Entry 1JZK (X-ray diffraction, 2.20 A resolution); this record covers chains A and B.

Chain A (and B):
Name: Globin I - ark shell
Organism: Scapharca inaequivalvis
Notes: chain B of this document is another copy of the same molecule, construct and numbering; everything in this record applies to it too
UniProtKB: P02213 (GLB1_SCAIN); numbering as in UniProt (aligned over 1-146)
Chain sequence (146 residues; each row starts with the number of its first residue):
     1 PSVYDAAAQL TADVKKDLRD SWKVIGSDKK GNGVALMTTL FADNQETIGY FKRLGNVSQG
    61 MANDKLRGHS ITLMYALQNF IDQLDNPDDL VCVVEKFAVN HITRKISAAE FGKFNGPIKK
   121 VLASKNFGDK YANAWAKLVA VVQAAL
Disordered / not traced: 1
Sequence notes: engineered mutation Phe-114 (Ile in P02213)
UniProt features mapped onto this chain:
  - binding site (heme b): His-101
Ion coordination: heme Fe near His-101 (its only coordinating residue here)
Residues lining bound ligands: heme (HEM): Thr-47, Tyr-50, Phe-51, Arg-53, Leu-54, His-69, Thr-72, Leu-73, Ala-76, Leu-77, Phe-97, Asn-100, His-101, Arg-104, Ile-106, Glu-110, Phe-111, Phe-114

Chain A / chain B interface:
Pairs across the interface - 37 pairs, chain A then chain B:
  Lys-30(A) with Asp-89(B), salt bridge
  Arg-53(A) with Val-99(B)
  Asp-64(A) with Cys-92(B)
  Arg-67(A) with Asp-88(B); Asp-89(B), salt bridge; Cys-92(B)
  Gly-68(A) with Cys-92(B), hydrogen bond (backbone-side chain)
  His-69(A) with Lys-96(B), hydrogen bond
  Ile-71(A) with Asn-79(B)
  Thr-72(A) with Asn-79(B); Lys-96(B)
  Tyr-75(A) with Gln-78(B); Asn-79(B); Asp-82(B), hydrogen bond; Gln-83(B), hydrogen bond
  Gln-78(A) with Tyr-75(B)
  Asn-79(A) with Ile-71(B); Thr-72(B); Tyr-75(B)
  Asp-82(A) with Tyr-75(B), hydrogen bond
  Gln-83(A) with Ile-71(B); Tyr-75(B), hydrogen bond
  Asp-88(A) with Arg-67(B)
  Asp-89(A) with Lys-30(B), salt bridge; Arg-67(B), salt bridge
  Cys-92(A) with Asp-64(B); Arg-67(B); Gly-68(B)
  Val-93(A) with Ile-71(B), hydrophobic
  Lys-96(A) with Arg-53(B); Gly-68(B); His-69(B), hydrogen bond; Thr-72(B)
  Val-99(A) with Arg-53(B)
  Asn-100(A) with Asn-100(B); Arg-104(B)
  Arg-104(A) with Asn-100(B)
Also at the interface, not in a pair above, chain A (22 interface residues in all): Asn-86
Also at the interface, not in a pair above, chain B (22 interface residues in all): Asn-86, Val-93

In short:
Chain A and chain B each contribute 22 residues to their interface, with 7 hydrogen bonds and 4 salt bridges.
Polar contacts include Lys-30(A)/Asp-89(B), Arg-67(A)/Asp-89(B) and Gly-68(A)/Cys-92(B). Ligands of chain A:
heme. Curated annotation (UniProt) lists heme b-binding residue His-101(A) on chain A.
Both chains are Globin I - ark shell (Scapharca inaequivalvis). Entry 1JZK (Crystal Structure of Scapharca
inaequivalvis HbI, I114F mutant (deoxy)) was determined by X-ray diffraction together with 1JZL, 1JZM and 1JWN
from the same study.
